PDB entry 4OLW | X-ray diffraction, 2.71 A resolution | chains G and L of the 3 polymer chains in the assembly

# Chain G
Protein: Envelope glycoprotein gp160
From: Human immunodeficiency virus 1
UniProt: Q0ED31 (B1NCW8_9HIV1); the construct has insertions or renumbered stretches relative to UniProt, so the offset changes along the chain: 44-123 = UniProt 43-122; 199-301 = UniProt 201-303; 324-355 = UniProt 325-356; 357-397 = UniProt 357-397; 1 more segments
Chain sequence (353 residues; each row starts with the number of its first residue; note: 96 numbers in that range are skipped by the numbering (no residue carries them; nothing is unmodelled there)):
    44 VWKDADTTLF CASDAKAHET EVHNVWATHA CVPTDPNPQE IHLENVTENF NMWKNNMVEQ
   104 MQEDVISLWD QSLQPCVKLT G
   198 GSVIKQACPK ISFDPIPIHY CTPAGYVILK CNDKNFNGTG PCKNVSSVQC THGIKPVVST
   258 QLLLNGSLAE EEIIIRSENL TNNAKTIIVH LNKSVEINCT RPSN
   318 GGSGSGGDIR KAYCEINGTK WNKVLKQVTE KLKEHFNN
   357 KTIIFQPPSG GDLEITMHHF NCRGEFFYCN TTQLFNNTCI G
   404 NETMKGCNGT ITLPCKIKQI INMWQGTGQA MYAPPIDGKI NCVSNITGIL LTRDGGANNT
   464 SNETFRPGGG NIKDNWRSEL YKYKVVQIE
Disordered / not traced: 318-324, 404-407
Sequence notes: linker (124, 198, 318-323)
Disulfide bonds: C54-C74, C119-C205, C218-C247, C228-C239, C296-C331, C378-C445, C385-C418, C395-C410
Glycans and other covalent adducts: N-acetylglucosamine (NAG) linked to N234, N241, N262, N276, N289, N295, N334, N386, N392, N448

# Chain L
Protein: Antigen binding fragment of light chain: Antibody VRC01
From: Homo sapiens
Notes: antibody fragment or engineered binder
Chain sequence (210 residues; each row starts with the number of its first residue; note: 6 numbers in that range are skipped by the numbering (no residue carries them; nothing is unmodelled there)):
     1 EIVLTQSPGT LSLSPGETAI ISCRTSQYGS
    33 LAWYQQRPGQ APRLVIYSGS TRAAGIPDRF SGSRWGPDYT LTISNLESGD FGVYYCQQY
    96 EFFGQGTKVQ VDIKRTVAAP SVFIFPPSDE QLKSGTASVV CLLNNFYPRE AKVQWKVDNA
   156 LQSGNSQESV TEQDSKDSTY SLSSTLTLSK ADYEKHKVYA CEVTHQGLRS PVTKSFNRGE
   216 C
Disordered / not traced: 1-2
Disulfide bonds: C23-C88, C136-C196
Ligand contacts: N-acetylglucosamine (NAG; 2-acetamido-2-deoxy-beta-D-glucopyranose): G29, S30, Y91

# Chain G / chain L interface
Residue-residue contacts - 8 pairs, chain G then chain L:
  N276(G) - Y91(L)
  T278(G) - Q27(L)
  T278(G) - Y91(L)  hydrogen bond
  N280(G) - E96(L)  hydrogen bond
  G458(G) - E96(L)
  G459(G) - E96(L)  hydrogen bond (backbone-side chain)
  G459(G) - F97(L)
  A460(G) - F97(L)  hydrophobic
Other interface residues (no listed pair), chain G (7 interface residues in all): N279

# Overview
7 residues of chain G and 4 residues of chain L are in contact; the contacts include 3 hydrogen bonds. Among
the polar pairs are T278(G)-Y91(L), N280(G)-E96(L) and G459(G)-E96(L). Bound to chain L: N-acetylglucosamine.
Chain G is Envelope glycoprotein gp160 (Human immunodeficiency virus 1) and chain L is Antigen binding
fragment of light chain: Antibody VRC01 (Homo sapiens); the structure, Crystal structure of antibody
VRC07-G54H in complex with clade A/E 93TH057 HIV-1 gp120 core, was determined by X-ray diffraction, deposited
together with 4OLU, 4OLV, 4OLX, 4OLY, 4OLZ, 4OM0 and 4OM1.
